6W66 - chains A and B of the 3 polymer chains in the assembly; structure by X-ray diffraction, 3.21 A resolution.

# Chain A
Name: S-phase kinase-associated protein 1
Organism: Homo sapiens
UniProtKB: P63208 (SKP1_HUMAN); numbering as in UniProt (aligned over 1-163)
Amino-acid sequence (163 residues; each row starts with the number of its first residue):
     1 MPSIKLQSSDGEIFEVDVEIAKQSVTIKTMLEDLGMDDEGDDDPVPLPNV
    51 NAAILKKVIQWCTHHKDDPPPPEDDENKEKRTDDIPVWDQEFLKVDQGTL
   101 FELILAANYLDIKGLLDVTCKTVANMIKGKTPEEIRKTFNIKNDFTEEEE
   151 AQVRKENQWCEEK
Not modelled in the structure: 1, 72-76, 161-163
Swiss-Prot annotation at these positions:
  - modified residue: T131 (Phosphothreonine)
  - cross-link: K142 (Glycyl lysine isopeptide (Lys-Gly) (interchain with G-Cter in SUMO1))

# Chain B
Name: F-box/LRR-repeat protein 17
Organism: Homo sapiens
UniProtKB: Q9UF56 (FXL17_HUMAN); residue numbers follow UniProt; this construct covers 310-701
Amino-acid sequence (396 residues; each row starts with the number of its first residue):
   306 GEFMCHREPPPETPDINQLPPSILLKIFSNLSLDERCLSASLVCKYWRDL
   356 CLDFQFWKQLDLSSRQQVTDELLEKIASRSQNIIEINISDCRSMSDNGVC
   406 VLAFKCPGLLRYTAYRCKQLSDTSIIAVASHCPLLQKVHVGNQDKLTDEG
   456 LKQLGSKCRELKDIHFGQCYKISDEGMIVIAKGCLKLQRIYMQENKLVTD
   506 QSVKAFAEHCPELQYVGFMGCSVTSKGVIHLTKLRNLSSLDLRHITELDN
   556 ETVMEIVKRCKNLSSLNLCLNWIINDRCVEVIAKEGQNLKELYLVSCKIT
   606 DYALIAIGRYSMTIETVDVGWCKEITDQGATLIAQSSKSLRYLGLMRCDK
   656 VNEVTVEQLVQQYPHITFSTVLQDCKRTLERAYQMGWTPNMSAASS
Not modelled in the structure: 306-318, 694-701
Sequence notes: expression tag (306-309)
Swiss-Prot annotation at these positions:
  - natural variant: C627 (C627R: Impaired ability to bind substrate proteins)
What the authors report for this chain:
  - mutagenesis - C574A/W626A: increased binding to Kelch-like ECH-associated protein 1
  - mutagenesis - W626A/L677A: decreased binding to Kelch-like ECH-associated protein 1

# Interface between chain A and chain B
Contacting residue pairs (64):
  K78(A) with I389(B); R416(B), hydrogen bond (backbone-side chain)
  E79(A) with Q364(B), hydrogen bond (backbone-side chain); R416(B)
  K80(A) with Q364(B); R416(B)
  R81(A) with S334(B); N335(B); Q364(B)
  Q97(A) with P319(B)
  F101(A) with P319(B), hydrophobic; D320(B); I321(B), hydrophobic
  I104(A) with L324(B), hydrophobic; I328(B), hydrophobic
  L105(A) with L324(B), hydrophobic
  N108(A) with I328(B)
  D117(A) with K331(B), salt bridge
  C120(A) with K331(B); I332(B), hydrophobic; N335(B)
  K121(A) with N335(B)
  V123(A) with I332(B), hydrophobic
  A124(A) with I332(B); N335(B); L336(B)
  I127(A) with L336(B), hydrophobic; W352(B), hydrophobic
  K128(A) with N335(B), hydrogen bond (side chain-backbone); L336(B); E340(B)
  K130(A) with S344(B), hydrogen bond (backbone-side chain)
  P132(A) with S344(B); L347(B)
  I135(A) with V348(B), hydrophobic; W352(B), hydrophobic
  R136(A) with L347(B), hydrogen bond (side chain-backbone); V348(B), hydrogen bond (side chain-backbone)
  F139(A) with I321(B), hydrophobic; W352(B), hydrophobic
  I141(A) with C349(B), hydrophobic; W352(B), hydrophobic
  N143(A) with V348(B)
  D144(A) with C349(B); K350(B), hydrogen bond (side chain-backbone)
  F145(A) with S346(B); C349(B); K350(B); R353(B)
  E149(A) with K350(B), salt bridge
  E150(A) with L347(B)
  V153(A) with S346(B); L347(B), hydrophobic; R353(B)
  R154(A) with L347(B)
  N157(A) with C342(B); L343(B)
  W159(A) with Q371(B), hydrogen bond (backbone-side chain); V373(B); L377(B), hydrophobic
  C160(A) with D339(B); C342(B), hydrophobic; R370(B); Q371(B), hydrogen bond (backbone-side chain)
Interface residues without a listed pair, chain A (38 interface residues in all): G98, L116, G129, T131, N140, K142
Interface residues without a listed pair, chain B (35 interface residues in all): N322, P325, F333, L338, E390, L415

# Summary
Chain A and chain B form an interface of 38 and 35 residues respectively, with 9 hydrogen bonds and 2 salt
bridges. Polar pairs include D117(A)-K331(B), E149(A)-K350(B) and K78(A)-R416(B). From the paper: C574A/W626A
of chain B increase binding to Kelch-like ECH-associated protein 1; W626A/L677A of chain B reduce binding to
Kelch-like ECH-associated protein 1.
Here chain A is S-phase kinase-associated protein 1 and chain B is F-box/LRR-repeat protein 17, both from Homo
sapiens. Entry 6W66 (The structure of the F64A, S172A mutant Keap1-BTB domain in complex with SKP1-FBXL17) was
determined by X-ray diffraction (same publication as 6W67, 6W68 and 6W69).
